PDB entry 6SGW | electron microscopy, 3.80 A resolution | chains H and I of the 10 polymer chains in the assembly

# Chain H
Name: ESX-3 secretion system protein EccD3
From: Mycobacterium smegmatis (strain ATCC 700084 / mc(2)155)
UniProtKB: A0QQ46 (ECCD3_MYCS2); residues 8-472 here = UniProt positions 8-472
Sequence (465 residues; numbered 8 to 472; the number before each row is that of its first residue):
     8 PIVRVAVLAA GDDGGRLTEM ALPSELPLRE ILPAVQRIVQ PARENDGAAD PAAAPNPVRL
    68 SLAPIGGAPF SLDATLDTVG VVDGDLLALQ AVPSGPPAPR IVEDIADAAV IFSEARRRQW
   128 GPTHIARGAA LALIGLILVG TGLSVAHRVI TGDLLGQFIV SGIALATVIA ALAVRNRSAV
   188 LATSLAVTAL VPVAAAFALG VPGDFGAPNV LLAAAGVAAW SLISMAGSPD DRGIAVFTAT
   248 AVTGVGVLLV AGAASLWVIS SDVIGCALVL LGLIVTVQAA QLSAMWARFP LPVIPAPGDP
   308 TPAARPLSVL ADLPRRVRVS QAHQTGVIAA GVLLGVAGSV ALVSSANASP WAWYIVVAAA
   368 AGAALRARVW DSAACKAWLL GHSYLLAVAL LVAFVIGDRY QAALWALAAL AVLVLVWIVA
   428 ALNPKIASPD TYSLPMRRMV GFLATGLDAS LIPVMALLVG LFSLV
Disordered / not traced: 17-20, 48-64, 212-213

# Chain I
Name: ESX-3 secretion system ATPase EccB3
From: Mycobacterium smegmatis (strain ATCC 700084 / mc(2)155)
Notes: EC 3.6.-.-
UniProtKB: A0QQ39 (ECCB3_MYCS2); residue numbers follow UniProt; this construct covers 9-91
Sequence (83 residues; row label = number of the first residue in the row):
     9 DRRSFSSRTP VNENPDGVQY RRGFVTRHQV SGWRFVMRRI ASGVALHDTR MLVDPLRTQS
    69 RAVLTGALIL VTGLVGCFIF SLF
Disordered / not traced: 9-32

# Interface between chain H and chain I
Contacting residue pairs (48):
  Leu280(H) with Val71(I), hydrophobic
  Val284(H) with Gln67(I); Ser68(I)
  Ala287(H) with Ala49(I); Val52(I); Ala53(I), hydrophobic; Leu64(I), hydrophobic
  Gln288(H) with Ala49(I)
  Ala291(H) with Ile48(I), hydrophobic
  Phe296(H) with Ile48(I), hydrophobic; Val52(I), hydrophobic
  Pro299(H) with Trp41(I), hydrophobic; Val44(I), hydrophobic
  Ile301(H) with Gln37(I), hydrogen bond (backbone-side chain); Gly40(I); Trp41(I); Val44(I), hydrophobic
  Pro302(H) with Gln37(I)
  Ala303(H) with Gln37(I)
  Pro304(H) with Thr34(I)
  Gln328(H) with Val52(I); His55(I), hydrogen bond
  Gln331(H) with Val52(I); Ala53(I)
  Arg373(H) with Gln67(I), hydrogen bond
  Arg375(H) with Gln67(I)
  Val376(H) with Leu54(I); Pro63(I), hydrophobic
  Trp377(H) with Ala53(I)
  Asp378(H) with Ala53(I), hydrogen bond (backbone-backbone); Leu54(I); His55(I), salt bridge
  Thr452(H) with Thr66(I); Ala70(I)
  Asp455(H) with Gln67(I); Ala70(I); Val71(I)
  Ala456(H) with Ala70(I); Gly74(I)
  Ile459(H) with Val71(I); Ala75(I); Leu78(I), hydrophobic
  Pro460(H) with Ile77(I), hydrophobic
  Ala463(H) with Leu78(I), hydrophobic
  Phe469(H) with Leu78(I); Gly81(I); Leu82(I), hydrophobic
  Val472(H) with Leu82(I), hydrophobic
Also at the interface, not in a pair above, chain H (30 interface residues in all): Met292, Ser327, Ala451, Leu468
Also at the interface, not in a pair above, chain I (27 interface residues in all): Met45, Thr73, Cys85

# Summary
30 residues of chain H face 27 of chain I across their interface; the contacts include 4 hydrogen bonds and 1
salt bridge. Among the polar pairs are Asp378(H)-His55(I), Ile301(H)-Gln37(I) and Gln328(H)-His55(I).
Chain H is ESX-3 secretion system protein EccD3 and chain I is ESX-3 secretion system ATPase EccB3, both from
Mycobacterium smegmatis (strain ATCC 700084 / mc(2)155); the structure, Structure of the ESX-3 core complex,
was determined by electron microscopy, deposited together with 6SGX, 6SGY and 6SGZ.
